PDB entry 8I8A | electron microscopy, 3.21 A resolution | chains A and B

[Chain A (and B)]
Molecule: Major viral capsid protein
From: Autographa californica multiple nucleopolyhedrovirus
Notes: chain B of this document is another copy of the same molecule, construct and numbering; everything in this record applies to it too
UniProtKB: A0A0N6WHR0 (A0A0N6WHR0_9ABAC); residue numbers follow UniProt; this construct covers 1-347
Chain sequence (347 residues; row label = number of the first residue in the row):
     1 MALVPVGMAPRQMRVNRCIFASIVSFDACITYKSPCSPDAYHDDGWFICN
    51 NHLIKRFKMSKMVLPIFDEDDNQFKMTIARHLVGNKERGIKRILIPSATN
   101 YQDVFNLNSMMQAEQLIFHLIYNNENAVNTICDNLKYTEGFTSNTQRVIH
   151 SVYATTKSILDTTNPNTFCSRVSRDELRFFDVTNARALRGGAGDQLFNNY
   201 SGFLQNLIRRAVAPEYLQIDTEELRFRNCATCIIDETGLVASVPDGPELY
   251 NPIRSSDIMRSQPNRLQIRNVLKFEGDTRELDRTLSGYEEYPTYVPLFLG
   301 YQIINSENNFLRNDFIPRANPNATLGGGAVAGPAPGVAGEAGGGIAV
Disordered / not traced: 1-13, 321-347
Cystine bridges: C36-C49

[Interface between chain A and chain B]
Pairs across the interface - 121 pairs, chain A then chain B:
  D39(A) with Y288(B)
  H42(A) with Y288(B), hydrogen bond
  D43(A) with T284(B), hydrogen bond
  K61(A) with E289(B)
  M62(A) with Y288(B); Y291(B), hydrophobic
  V63(A) with L285(B), hydrophobic; Y288(B), hydrogen bond (backbone-backbone); E289(B); E290(B); Y291(B)
  L64(A) with T293(B)
  P65(A) with E290(B); Y291(B); T293(B)
  F67(A) with Y250(B), hydrogen bond (backbone-side chain); P252(B), hydrophobic; F274(B)
  D68(A) with Y250(B); P252(B); L272(B); K273(B); F274(B)
  E69(A) with N251(B); P252(B); N270(B); L272(B)
  D70(A) with K273(B)
  N72(A) with F274(B); G276(B); T278(B)
  Q73(A) with T278(B), hydrogen bond (backbone-side chain); D282(B)
  K75(A) with L281(B); D282(B); L285(B)
  Y216(A) with P247(B)
  E222(A) with L272(B)
  L224(A) with Y250(B), hydrophobic
  R225(A) with V243(B); D245(B); G246(B); P247(B), hydrogen bond (side chain-backbone); L249(B); Y250(B), hydrogen bond (backbone-backbone)
  F226(A) with T293(B)
  R227(A) with R227(B); L249(B); Y291(B), hydrogen bond
  N228(A) with N228(B); C229(B), hydrogen bond (side chain-backbone); A230(B), hydrogen bond (side chain-backbone); V243(B)
  C229(A) with N228(B), hydrogen bond (backbone-side chain); C229(B), disulfide
  A230(A) with N228(B), hydrogen bond (backbone-side chain)
  V243(A) with R225(B); N228(B)
  G246(A) with R225(B)
  P247(A) with Y216(B); R225(B), hydrogen bond (backbone-side chain)
  L249(A) with R225(B); R227(B)
  Y250(A) with F67(B), hydrogen bond (side chain-backbone); D68(B); R225(B), hydrogen bond (backbone-backbone)
  P252(A) with F67(B), hydrophobic; D68(B); E69(B)
  N270(A) with E69(B)
  L272(A) with D68(B); E69(B); E222(B)
  K273(A) with D68(B); D70(B); N72(B), hydrogen bond (backbone-side chain)
  F274(A) with F67(B); D68(B); N72(B), hydrogen bond (backbone-side chain); I219(B), hydrophobic
  G276(A) with N72(B)
  D277(A) with L311(B)
  T278(A) with Q73(B), hydrogen bond (side chain-backbone)
  E280(A) with L311(B); N313(B), hydrogen bond
  L281(A) with K75(B); F310(B); L311(B)
  D282(A) with Q73(B); K75(B)
  T284(A) with D43(B), hydrogen bond
  L285(A) with V63(B), hydrophobic
  Y288(A) with H42(B), hydrogen bond; D44(B), hydrogen bond; K61(B); M62(B); V63(B), hydrogen bond (backbone-backbone)
  E289(A) with V63(B); Y294(B)
  E290(A) with V63(B); L64(B); P65(B)
  Y291(A) with M62(B), hydrophobic; L64(B); P65(B); R227(B), hydrogen bond; Y294(B); P296(B)
  T293(A) with L64(B); P65(B); F226(B)
  Y294(A) with E289(B); Y291(B)
  P296(A) with Y291(B)
  F310(A) with L281(B)
  L311(A) with D277(B); T278(B); E280(B); L281(B)
  N313(A) with E280(B), hydrogen bond; T284(B)
Also at the interface, not in a pair above, chain A (66 interface residues in all): D44, I66, F74, T77, I219, T231, D245, E248, N251, I253, R254, V271, P292, F298
Also at the interface, not in a pair above, chain B (67 interface residues in all): D39, I66, F74, T77, R80, L224, T231, E248, I253, R254, V271, P292, F298
Disulfides between the chains: C229(A)-C229(B)
The authors on this interface:
  - pairs named by the authors: C229(A)-C229(B) (covalent link)
  - interface residues, chain A: Y250(A), R260(A), N270(A), N305(A)

[Overview]
66 residues of chain A and 67 residues of chain B are in contact, with 1 disulfide bond and 25 hydrogen bonds.
Among the polar pairs are H42(A)-Y288(B), D43(A)-T284(B) and F67(A)-Y250(B). The authors report a contact
between C229(A) and C229(B). From the paper: interface residues Y250(A), R260(A) and N270(A) among others.
Both chains are Major viral capsid protein (Autographa californica multiple nucleopolyhedrovirus). Entry 8I8A
(Cryo-EM structure of the major capsid protein VP39 of Autographa californica multiple nucleopolyhedrovirus
(AcMNPV)) was determined by electron microscopy (same publication as 8I8B and 8I8C).
